Entry 8V2H (electron microscopy, 3.10 A resolution); this record covers chains E and C of the 8 polymer chains in the assembly.

== Chain E ==
Molecule: Calmodulin-1
From: Rattus norvegicus
Reference sequence: P0DP29 (CALM1_RAT); residues 2-147 here correspond to UniProt positions 3-148 (UniProt number = residue number + 1)
Chain sequence (146 residues; row label = number of the first residue in the row):
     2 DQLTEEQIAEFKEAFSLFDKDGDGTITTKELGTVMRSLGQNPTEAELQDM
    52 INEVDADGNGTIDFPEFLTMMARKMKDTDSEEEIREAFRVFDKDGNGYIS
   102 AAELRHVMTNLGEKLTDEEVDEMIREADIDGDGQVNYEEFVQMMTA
Ion coordination: Ca2+ site 1: D20, D22, T26; Ca2+ site 2: N60, T62, D64
Curated features (UniProtKB/Swiss-Prot):
  - binding site (Ca(2+)): D20, D22, D24, T26, E31, D56, D58, N60, T62, E67, D93, D95, N97, Y99, E104, D129, D131, D133, Q135, E140
  - modified residue: K21 (N6-acetyllysine), T44 (Phosphothreonine), S81 (Phosphoserine), K94 (N6-acetyllysine), Y99 (Phosphotyrosine), S101 (Phosphoserine), T110 (Phosphothreonine), K115 (N6,N6,N6-trimethyllysine), Y138 (Phosphotyrosine)
  - cross-link: K21 (Glycyl lysine isopeptide (Lys-Gly) (interchain with G-Cter in SUMO2))

== Chain C ==
Molecule: Small conductance calcium-activated potassium channel protein 2
From: Rattus norvegicus
Reference sequence: P70604 (KCNN2_RAT); residues 118-478 here = UniProt positions 118-478
Chain sequence (361 residues; each row starts with the number of its first residue):
   118 IGYKLGHRRALFEKRKRLSDYALIFGMFGIVVMVIETELSWGAYDKASLY
   168 SLALKCLISLSTIILLGLIIVYHAREIQLFMVDNGADDWRIAMTYERIFF
   218 ICLEILVCAIHPIPGNYTFTWTARLAFSYAPSTTTADVDIILSIPMFLRL
   268 YLIARVMLLHSKLFTDASSRSIGALNKINFNTRFVMKTLMTICPGTVLLV
   318 FSISLWIIAAWTVRACERYHDQQDVTSNFLGAMWLISITFLSIGYGDMVP
   368 NTYCGKGVCLLTGIMGAGCTALVVAVVARKLELTKAEKHVHNFMMDTQLT
   418 KRVKNAAANVLRETWLIYKNTKLVKKIDHAKVRKHQRKFLQAIHQLRSVK
   468 MEQRKLNDQAN
Cystine bridges: C333-C371
Ion coordination: K+ site 1: S359 (shared with 1 residue of chain A; 1 residue of chain B; 1 residue of chain D); K+ site 2: S359, I360 (shared with 2 residues of chain A; 2 residues of chain B; 2 residues of chain D)
Curated features (UniProtKB/Swiss-Prot):
  - modified residue: Y161 (Phosphotyrosine)
  - mutagenesis: H337 (H337N: Loss of inhibition by apamin and the organic molecule blockers UCL 1684 and d-tubocurarine. No effect on inhibition by tetraethylammonium (TEA)), N345 (N345G: Reduced inhibition by apamin but binding to apamin is unaffected), N368 (N368H: Reduced inhibition by apamin but binding to apamin is unaffected), R396 (R396E: Mostly eliminates inward rectifier potassium channel activity. Loss of inward rectifier potassium channel activity; when associated with E-397 ...), K397 (K397E: Moderately reduces inward rectifier potassium channel activity. Loss of inward rectifier potassium channel activity; when associated with E-396 ...), E399 (E399R: Increases inward rectifier potassium channel activity. Does not affect inward rectifier potassium channel activity; when associated with E-396 ...)
From the paper describing this entry:
  - binding site for K+: S359
  - mutagenesis - F244S: unchanged binding to AP14145
  - mutagenesis - S359T/A384T: abolished binding to AP14145
  - mutagenesis - S359T/A384T: unchanged binding to UCL1684

== Chain E / chain C interface ==
Residue-residue contacts (32; chain E residue first):
  D2(E) - G119(C)
  D2(E) - Y120(C)
  D2(E) - G123(C)
  D2(E) - H124(C)  hydrogen bond (side chain-backbone)
  Q3(E) - G123(C)
  Q8(E) - R126(C)
  E11(E) - D283(C)
  E11(E) - A284(C)
  E11(E) - S285(C)
  F12(E) - L122(C)  hydrophobic
  A15(E) - S285(C)
  L18(E) - S285(C)
  L39(E) - I289(C)  hydrophobic
  L39(E) - L292(C)  hydrophobic
  L39(E) - N293(C)  hydrogen bond (backbone-side chain)
  Q41(E) - L292(C)  hydrogen bond (side chain-backbone)
  Q41(E) - K294(C)
  L69(E) - I118(C)  hydrophobic
  T70(E) - I118(C)
  A73(E) - K121(C)  hydrogen bond (backbone-side chain)
  A73(E) - L122(C)  hydrophobic
  R74(E) - K121(C)
  K75(E) - R287(C)
  K75(E) - A291(C)
  M76(E) - R125(C)  hydrogen bond (backbone-side chain)
  M76(E) - D200(C)
  M76(E) - R287(C)
  K77(E) - K121(C)
  K77(E) - D200(C)
  D78(E) - D200(C)  hydrogen bond (backbone-side chain)
  D78(E) - N201(C)
  T79(E) - N201(C)  hydrogen bond (backbone-side chain)
Other interface residues (no listed pair), chain E (21 interface residues in all): L4, F19, M36
Other interface residues (no listed pair), chain C (22 interface residues in all): S288, G290

== In short ==
21 residues of chain E and 22 residues of chain C are in contact; the contacts include 7 hydrogen bonds. Polar
contacts include D2(E)-H124(C), L39(E)-N293(C) and Q41(E)-L292(C). The paper reports a binding site for K+ at
S359(C); S359T/A384T of chain C abolish binding to AP14145.
Here chain E is Calmodulin-1 and chain C is Small conductance calcium-activated potassium channel protein 2,
both from Rattus norvegicus. Entry 8V2H (Cryo-EM structure of the KCa2.2 channel bound to inhibitor AP14145)
was determined by electron microscopy together with 8V2G, 8V3G and 9EIO from the same study.
